7YPK - chains B and E of the 7 polymer chains in the assembly; structure by electron microscopy, 3.40 A resolution.

Chain B (and E):
Protein: Lon protease
From: Meiothermus taiwanensis
Notes: EC 3.4.21.53; chain E of this document is another copy of the same molecule, construct and numbering; everything in this record applies to it too
Reference sequence: A0A059VAZ3 (A0A059VAZ3_9DEIN); residue numbers follow UniProt; this construct covers 1-793
Sequence (793 residues; row label = number of the first residue in the row):
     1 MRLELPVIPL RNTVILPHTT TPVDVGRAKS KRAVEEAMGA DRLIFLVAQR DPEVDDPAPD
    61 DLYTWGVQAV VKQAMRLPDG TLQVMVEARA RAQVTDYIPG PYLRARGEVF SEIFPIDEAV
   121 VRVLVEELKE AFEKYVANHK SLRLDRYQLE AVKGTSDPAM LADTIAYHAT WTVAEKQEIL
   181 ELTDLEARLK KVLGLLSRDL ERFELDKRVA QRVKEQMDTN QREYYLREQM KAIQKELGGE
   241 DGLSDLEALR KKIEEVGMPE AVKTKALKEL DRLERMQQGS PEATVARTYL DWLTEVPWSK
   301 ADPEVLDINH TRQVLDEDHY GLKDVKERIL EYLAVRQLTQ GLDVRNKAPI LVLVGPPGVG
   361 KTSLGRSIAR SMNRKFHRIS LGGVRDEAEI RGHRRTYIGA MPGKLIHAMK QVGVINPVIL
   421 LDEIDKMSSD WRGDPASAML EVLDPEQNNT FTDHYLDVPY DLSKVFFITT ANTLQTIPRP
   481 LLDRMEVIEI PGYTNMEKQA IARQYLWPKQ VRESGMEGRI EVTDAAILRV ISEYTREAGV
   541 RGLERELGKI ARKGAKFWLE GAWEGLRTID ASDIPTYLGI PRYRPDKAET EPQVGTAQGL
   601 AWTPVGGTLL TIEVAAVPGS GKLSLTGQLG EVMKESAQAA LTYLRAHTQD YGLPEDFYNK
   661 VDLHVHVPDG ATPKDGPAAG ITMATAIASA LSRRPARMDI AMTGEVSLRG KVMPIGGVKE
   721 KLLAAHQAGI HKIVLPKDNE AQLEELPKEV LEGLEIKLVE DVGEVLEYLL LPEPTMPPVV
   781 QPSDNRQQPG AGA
Unresolved in the structure: 1, 427-431, 781-793 (chain E: 1, 781-793)
Construct notes: engineered mutation Ala678 (Ser in A0A059VAZ3)
Small-molecule neighbours: ADP (adenosine-5'-diphosphate): Asp318, His319, Tyr320, Pro356, Pro357, Gly358, Val359, Gly360, Lys361, Thr362, Ser363, Arg378, Tyr493, Ile501, Tyr505, Val540, Arg541
From the paper describing this entry:
  - mutagenesis - M217A, Y224S, Y397A: abolished binding to alpha-S1-casein
  - mutagenesis - S678A (1.38 +/- 0.29 uM): unchanged binding to alpha-S1-casein
  - binding site for alpha-S1-casein: Tyr397, Trp431
  - self-association interface (contacts with another copy of this molecule): Val209

Interface between chain B and chain E:
Residue-residue contacts (19):
  Asp117(B) - Leu144(E)
  Asp117(B) - Asp145(E)
  Ala119(B) - Tyr147(E)  hydrophobic
  Val120(B) - Leu144(E)
  Val120(B) - Arg146(E)
  Val123(B) - Arg146(E)
  Leu124(B) - Lys140(E)
  Asp184(B) - Arg143(E)  salt bridge
  Glu186(B) - Lys140(E)
  Glu186(B) - Ser141(E)
  Glu186(B) - Arg143(E)
  Lys190(B) - Lys140(E)
  Arg198(B) - Gln221(E)  hydrogen bond
  Arg198(B) - Arg222(E)
  Glu201(B) - Arg222(E)  salt bridge
  Arg202(B) - Gln221(E)
  Arg202(B) - Arg222(E)
  Arg202(B) - Tyr225(E)
  Asp206(B) - Tyr225(E)  hydrogen bond
Other interface residues (no listed pair), chain B (15 interface residues in all): Ile116, Glu127, Leu205
Other interface residues (no listed pair), chain E (11 interface residues in all): Leu142

Summary:
15 residues of chain B face 11 of chain E across their interface, with 2 hydrogen bonds and 2 salt bridges.
Among the polar pairs are Asp184(B)-Arg143(E), Glu201(B)-Arg222(E) and Arg198(B)-Gln221(E). Chain B binds ADP.
From the paper: a binding site for alpha-S1-casein at Tyr397(B) and Trp431(B); M217A, Y224S and Y397A of chain
B abolish binding to alpha-S1-casein.
Both chains are Lon protease (Meiothermus taiwanensis). Entry 7YPK (Close-ring hexamer of the substrate-bound
Lon protease with an S678A mutation) was determined by electron microscopy together with 8K3Y from the same
study.
